Entry 6FCH (X-ray diffraction, 1.45 A resolution); this record covers chains A and B.

Chain A (and B):
Protein: Adenine phosphoribosyltransferase
From: Homo sapiens
Notes: EC 2.4.2.7; chain B of this document is another copy of the same molecule, construct and numbering; everything in this record applies to it too
UniProtKB: P07741 (APT_HUMAN); residues 3-180 here = UniProt positions 3-180
Chain sequence (178 residues; row label = number of the first residue in the row):
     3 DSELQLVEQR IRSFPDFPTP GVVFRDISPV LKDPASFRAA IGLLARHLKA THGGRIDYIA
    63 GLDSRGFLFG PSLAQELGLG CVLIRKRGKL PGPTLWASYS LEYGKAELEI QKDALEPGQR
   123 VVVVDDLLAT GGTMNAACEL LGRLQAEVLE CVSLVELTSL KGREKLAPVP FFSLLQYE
Residues lining bound ligands: 1-O-pyrophosphono-5-O-phosphono-ribose (PRP; 1-O-pyrophosphono-5-O-phosphono-alpha-D-ribofuranose): D65, S66, R67, K88, L103, D127, D128, L129, L130, A131, T132, G133, G134, T135
Swiss-Prot annotation at these positions:
  - modified residue: S4 (Phosphoserine), S15 (Phosphoserine), S30 (Phosphoserine), Y60 (Phosphotyrosine), S66 (Phosphoserine), K114 (N6-acetyllysine), T135 (Phosphothreonine)
  - natural variant: L33 (L33P: In APRTD), D65 (D65V: In APRTD), V84 (V84M: In APRTD), L110 (L110P: In APRTD), G133 (G133D: In APRTD), M136 (M136T: In APRTD), V150 (V150F: In APRTD), C153 (C153R: In APRTD), F173 (deletion: In APRTD)
What the authors report for this chain:
  - binding site for 1-O-pyrophosphono-5-O-phosphono-ribose: S66, R67, R87, D127, D128, A131, T132, G133, T135
  - conformationally variable residues (loop rearrangement): E104, Y105
  - mutagenesis - Y105F: increased binding to 1-O-pyrophosphono-5-O-phosphono-ribose
  - catalytic residues: E104 (citing earlier work)
  - mutagenesis - Y105F: decreased catalytic activity on PRPP
  - mutagenesis - Y105F: unchanged catalytic activity
  - mutagenesis - E104L, Y105F: decreased growth in response to in absence of exogenous adenine
  - mutagenesis - Y105F: unchanged expression
  - mutagenesis - Y105F: decreased catalytic activity on 1-O-pyrophosphono-5-O-phosphono-ribose

Interface between chain A and chain B:
Residue-residue contacts - 71 pairs, chain A then chain B:
  R14(A) - Q113(B)  hydrogen bond
  R14(A) - D115(B)  salt bridge
  F16(A) - P93(B)  hydrophobic
  F16(A) - G94(B)
  F19(A) - G90(B)
  F19(A) - K91(B)
  F19(A) - L92(B)
  F19(A) - P93(B)  hydrophobic
  F26(A) - P93(B)  hydrophobic
  D28(A) - Q113(B)  hydrogen bond
  S30(A) - L85(B)
  S30(A) - Q113(B)  hydrogen bond
  L33(A) - P73(B)  hydrophobic
  L33(A) - G82(B)
  L33(A) - C83(B)  hydrogen bond (backbone-backbone)
  K34(A) - Y60(B)
  K34(A) - G82(B)
  K34(A) - C83(B)  hydrogen bond (backbone-backbone)
  K34(A) - D115(B)  hydrogen bond (side chain-backbone)
  K34(A) - A116(B)  hydrogen bond (side chain-backbone)
  P36(A) - Q77(B)  hydrogen bond (backbone-side chain)
  P36(A) - G80(B)
  P36(A) - L81(B)
  P36(A) - G82(B)
  F39(A) - P73(B)  hydrophobic
  F39(A) - Q77(B)
  R40(A) - Q77(B)
  Y60(A) - K34(B)
  D65(A) - S66(B)  hydrogen bond
  S66(A) - D65(B)  hydrogen bond
  S66(A) - S66(B)  hydrogen bond
  S66(A) - F69(B)
  S66(A) - R87(B)
  R67(A) - R87(B)
  F69(A) - S66(B)
  F69(A) - F69(B)
  F69(A) - L70(B)  hydrophobic
  L70(A) - F69(B)  hydrophobic
  L70(A) - P73(B)
  L70(A) - L85(B)  hydrophobic
  P73(A) - L33(B)  hydrophobic
  P73(A) - F39(B)  hydrophobic
  P73(A) - L70(B)
  S74(A) - S74(B)  hydrogen bond
  Q77(A) - P36(B)  hydrogen bond (side chain-backbone)
  Q77(A) - F39(B)
  Q77(A) - R40(B)
  G80(A) - P36(B)
  L81(A) - P36(B)
  G82(A) - L33(B)
  G82(A) - K34(B)
  G82(A) - P36(B)
  C83(A) - L33(B)  hydrogen bond (backbone-backbone)
  C83(A) - K34(B)  hydrogen bond (backbone-backbone)
  L85(A) - S30(B)
  L85(A) - L70(B)  hydrophobic
  R87(A) - S66(B)
  R87(A) - R67(B)
  K91(A) - F19(B)
  K91(A) - K88(B)
  L92(A) - F19(B)
  P93(A) - F16(B)  hydrophobic
  P93(A) - F19(B)  hydrophobic
  P93(A) - F26(B)  hydrophobic
  G94(A) - F16(B)
  Q113(A) - R14(B)  hydrogen bond
  Q113(A) - D28(B)  hydrogen bond
  Q113(A) - S30(B)
  D115(A) - R14(B)  salt bridge
  D115(A) - K34(B)
  A116(A) - K34(B)  hydrogen bond (backbone-side chain)
Interface residues without a listed pair, chain A (35 interface residues in all): V84, G90
Interface residues without a listed pair, chain B (37 interface residues in all): V84, L117

Overview:
Chain A and chain B form an interface of 35 and 37 residues respectively, with 18 hydrogen bonds and 2 salt
bridges. Among the polar pairs are R14(A)-D115(B), R14(A)-Q113(B) and D28(A)-Q113(B). The paper reports the
catalytic residue E104(A); E104L and Y105F of chain A reduce growth in response to in absence of exogenous
adenine.
Both chains are Adenine phosphoribosyltransferase (Homo sapiens). Entry 6FCH (Crystal Structure of Human APRT
wild type in complex with PRPP and Mg2+) was determined by X-ray diffraction, deposited together with 6FCI,
6FCL, 6FD4, 6FD5 and 6FD6.
